8Z2O - chain A; structure by X-ray diffraction, 2.30 A resolution.

== Chain A ==
Protein: Flavin-dependent lyase
Source organism: Pseudomonas phage PaMx11
Reference sequence: A0A0S0N8M3 (FADL_BPPAM); residues 1-286 here = UniProt positions 1-286
Sequence (286 residues; numbered 1 to 286; the number before each row is that of its first residue):
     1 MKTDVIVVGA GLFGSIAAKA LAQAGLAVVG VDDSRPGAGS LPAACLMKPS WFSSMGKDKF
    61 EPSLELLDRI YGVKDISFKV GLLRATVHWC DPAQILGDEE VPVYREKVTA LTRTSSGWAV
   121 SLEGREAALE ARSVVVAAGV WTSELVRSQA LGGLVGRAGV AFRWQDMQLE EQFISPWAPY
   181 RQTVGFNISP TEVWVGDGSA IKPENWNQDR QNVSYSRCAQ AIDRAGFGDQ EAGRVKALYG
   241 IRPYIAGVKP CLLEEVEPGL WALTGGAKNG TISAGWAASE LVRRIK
Unresolved in the structure: 1, 286
Ligand contacts:
  - FAD (flavin-adenine dinucleotide): Val8, Gly9, Ala10, Gly11, Leu12, Phe13, Gly14, Val31, Asp32, Asp33, Ser34, Arg35, Ala38, Gly39, Ser40, Pro42, Ala43, Ala44, Cys45, Leu46, Glu106, Lys107, Val108, Ala137, Ala138, Gly139, Trp141, Leu145, Gly159, Val160, Ala161, Trp194, Gly240, Ile241, Arg242, Pro243, Gly266, Ala267, Gly270, Thr271
  - N-cyclohexyltaurine (NHE; 2-[N-cyclohexylamino]ethane sulfonic acid), molecule 1: Leu46, Trp51, Phe52, Ala267, Lys268, Asn269, Gly270
  - N-cyclohexyltaurine (NHE), molecule 2: Leu64, Asp68, Val73, Lys74, Asp75, His88

== In short ==
Bound to chain A: N-cyclohexyltaurine and flavin-adenine dinucleotide.
Chain A is Flavin-dependent lyase (Pseudomonas phage PaMx11); the structure, Crystal structure of
5-N-alpha-glycinylthymidine (N-alpha-GlyT) FAD-dependent lyase gp47/NGTO from Pseudomonads phage PaMx11, was
determined by X-ray diffraction, deposited together with 8Z2M and 8Z2N.
